Entry 7KZ3 (X-ray diffraction, 1.55 A resolution); this record covers chains A and B of the 4 polymer chains in the assembly.

# Chain A (and B)
Protein: Aminotransferase class I/II-fold pyridoxal phosphate-dependent enzyme
From: Bacillus cereus
Notes: EC 2.6.1.1; chain B of this document is another copy of the same molecule, construct and numbering; everything in this record applies to it too
UniProtKB: C0JRF5 (C0JRF5_BACCE); residues 3-443 here correspond to UniProt positions 1-441 (UniProt number = residue number - 2)
Sequence (445 residues; row label = number of the first residue in the row; numbers below 1 keep their minus sign (Gly-1 is residue -1)):
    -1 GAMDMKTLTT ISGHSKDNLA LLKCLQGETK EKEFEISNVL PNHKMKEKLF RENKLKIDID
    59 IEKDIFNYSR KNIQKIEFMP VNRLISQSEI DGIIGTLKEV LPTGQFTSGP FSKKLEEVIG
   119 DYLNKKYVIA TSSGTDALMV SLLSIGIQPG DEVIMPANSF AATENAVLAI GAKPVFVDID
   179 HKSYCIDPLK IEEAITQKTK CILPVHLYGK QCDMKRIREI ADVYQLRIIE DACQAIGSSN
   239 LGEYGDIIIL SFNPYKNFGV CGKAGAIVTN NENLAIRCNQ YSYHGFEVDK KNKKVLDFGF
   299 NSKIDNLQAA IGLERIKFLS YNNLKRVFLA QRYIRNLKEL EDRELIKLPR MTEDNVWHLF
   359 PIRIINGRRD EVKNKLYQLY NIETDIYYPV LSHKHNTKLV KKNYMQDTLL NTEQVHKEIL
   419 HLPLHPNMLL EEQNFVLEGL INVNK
Disordered / not traced: -1 to 4
Differences from the reference sequence: expression tag (-1 to 2)
Modified positions: Lys254 ((2S)-2-amino-6-[[3-hydroxy-2-methyl-5-(phosphonooxymethyl)pyridin-4-yl]methylideneamino]hexanoic acid; LLP)

# Chain A / chain B interface
Contacting residue pairs (17):
  Glu29(A) with Asn70(B); Gln72(B)
  Glu31(A) with Gln72(B), hydrogen bond
  Arg49(A) with Asn80(B), hydrogen bond
  Ile55(A) with Lys69(B), hydrogen bond (backbone-side chain); Asn70(B); Ile71(B), hydrophobic; Arg81(B); Leu427(B); Glu430(B)
  Asp56(A) with Lys69(B); Arg81(B), salt bridge
  Ile57(A) with Lys69(B), hydrogen bond (backbone-side chain)
  Lys61(A) with Lys61(B), hydrogen bond (side chain-backbone); Asn65(B), hydrogen bond
  Arg68(A) with Arg49(B); Lys54(B)
Interface residues without a listed pair, chain A (9 interface residues in all): Asp58
Interface residues without a listed pair, chain B (14 interface residues in all): Asp56, Asp62

# Summary
The interface between chain A and chain B involves 9 residues on one side and 14 on the other, with 6 hydrogen
bonds and 1 salt bridge. Polar contacts include Asp56(A)-Arg81(B), Glu31(A)-Gln72(B) and Arg49(A)-Asn80(B).
Chain A and chain B are both Aminotransferase class I/II-fold pyridoxal phosphate-dependent enzyme (Bacillus
cereus); the structure, Crystal structure of KabA from Bacillus cereus UW85 in complex with the internal
aldimine, was determined by X-ray diffraction (same publication as 7KZ5 and 7KZD).
